2WWV - chains A and B of the 4 polymer chains in the assembly; structure by solution NMR.

Chain A (and B):
Molecule: N\,n'-diacetylchitobiose-specific phosphotransferase enzyme iia component
Source organism: Escherichia coli
Notes: EC 2.7.1.-; chain B of this document is another copy of the same molecule, construct and numbering; everything in this record applies to it too
UniProt: P69791 (PTQA_ECOLI); residues 1-103 here correspond to UniProt positions 14-116 (UniProt number = residue number + 13)
Chain sequence (103 residues; numbered 1 to 103; the number before each row is that of its first residue):
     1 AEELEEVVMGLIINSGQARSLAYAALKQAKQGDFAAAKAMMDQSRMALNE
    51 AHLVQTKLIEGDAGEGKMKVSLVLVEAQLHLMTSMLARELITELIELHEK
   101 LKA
Construct notes: engineered mutation Glu-76 (His89 in P69791), Leu-79 (Asp92 in P69791)

How chain A and chain B interact:
Residue-residue contacts (27; chain A residue first):
  Lys-67(A) with Glu-65(B)
  Met-68(A) with Glu-5(B)
  Lys-69(A) with Leu-72(B)
  Val-75(A) with Val-75(B); Glu-76(B)
  Gln-78(A) with Glu-76(B); Leu-79(B); His-80(B)
  Leu-79(A) with Leu-79(B)
  Met-82(A) with Thr-83(B)
  Leu-86(A) with Thr-83(B); Ala-87(B)
  Glu-89(A) with Tyr-23(B)
  Leu-90(A) with Leu-90(B); Ile-91(B); Leu-94(B)
  Glu-93(A) with Tyr-23(B); Leu-26(B); Lys-30(B)
  Leu-94(A) with Leu-94(B)
  Glu-96(A) with Lys-30(B)
  Leu-97(A) with Leu-94(B); His-98(B); Leu-101(B)
  Lys-100(A) with Lys-30(B); His-98(B)
  Leu-101(A) with Leu-101(B)
Also at the interface, not in a pair above, chain A (17 interface residues in all): Leu-72
Also at the interface, not in a pair above, chain B (18 interface residues in all): Arg-19

In short:
17 residues of chain A face 18 of chain B across their interface.
Both chains are N\,n'-diacetylchitobiose-specific phosphotransferase enzyme iia component (Escherichia coli).
Entry 2WWV (NMR structure of the IIAchitobiose-IIBchitobiose complex of the N,N'- diacetylchitoboise brance of
the E. coli phosphotransferase ...) was determined by solution NMR, deposited together with 2WY2.
